Entry 3G6T (X-ray diffraction, 1.90 A resolution); this record covers chains B and C of the 4 polymer chains in the assembly.

== Chain B ==
Name: Glucocorticoid receptor
From: Rattus norvegicus
Notes: engineered mutation(s): insertion of Arg after G470
Reference sequence: P06536 (GCR_RAT); the construct has insertions or renumbered stretches relative to UniProt, so the offset changes along the chain: 440-470 = UniProt 440-470; 472-526 = UniProt 471-525
Sequence (91 residues; row label = number of the first residue in the row):
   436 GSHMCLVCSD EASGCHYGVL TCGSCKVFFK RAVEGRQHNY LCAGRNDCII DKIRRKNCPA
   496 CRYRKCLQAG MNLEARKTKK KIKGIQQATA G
Disordered / not traced: 436-437, 510-526
Construct notes: expression tag (436-439); insertion (471)
Bound ions: Zn2+ site 1: Cys440, Cys443, Cys457, Cys460; Zn2+ site 2: Cys477, Cys483, Cys493, Cys496
Reported in the primary citation:
  - mutagenesis - K514A: decreased binding to DNA
  - mutagenesis - K514A: unchanged signaling
  - mutagenesis - G470A: decreased signaling in response to Pal
  - mutagenesis - G470A: decreased signaling in response to Tat

== Chain C ==
Molecule: 16-nt DNA strand
Sequence (16 nucleotides; numbered 1 to 16; the number before each row is that of its first residue):
     1 AAGAACAGGG TGTTCT

== Interface between chain B and chain C ==
Pairs across the interface (12; chain B residue first):
  Gly458(B) with DT13(C), base contact
  Ser459(B) with DG12(C), phosphate contact; DT13(C), phosphate contact
  Val462(B) with DG12(C), base contact
  Phe463(B) with DT11(C), phosphate contact
  Arg466(B) with DT11(C), base contact; DG12(C), hydrogen bond to the base
  Arg471(B) with DG10(C), salt bridge to the phosphate
  Arg490(B) with DG12(C), salt bridge to the phosphate
  Lys491(B) with DT11(C), sugar contact
  Pro494(B) with DT11(C), phosphate contact
  Arg497(B) with DG12(C), salt bridge to the phosphate

== In short ==
The interface between chain B and chain C involves 10 residues on one side and 4 on the other, with 1 hydrogen
bond and 3 salt bridges. Polar pairs include Arg466(B)-DG12(C), Arg471(B)-DG10(C) and Arg490(B)-DG12(C). From
the paper: K514A of chain B reduces binding to DNA; G470A of chain B reduces signaling in response to Pal.
Here chain B is Glucocorticoid receptor (Rattus norvegicus) and chain C is a 16-nt DNA strand. Entry 3G6T (GR
gamma DNA-binding domain:FKBP5 16bp complex-34) was determined by X-ray diffraction together with 3FYL, 3G6P,
3G6Q, 3G6R, 3G6U, 3G8U and 8 further entries from the same study.
